8XPM - chains W and w5 of the 68 polymer chains in the assembly; structure by electron microscopy, 3.90 A resolution.

== Chain W (and w5) ==
Name: Head completion protein
Source organism: Escherichia phage Lambda
Notes: chain w5 of this document is another copy of the same molecule, construct and numbering; everything in this record applies to it too
Reference sequence: P68660 (HCP_LAMBD); numbering as in UniProt (aligned over 1-68)
Chain sequence (68 residues; each row starts with the number of its first residue):
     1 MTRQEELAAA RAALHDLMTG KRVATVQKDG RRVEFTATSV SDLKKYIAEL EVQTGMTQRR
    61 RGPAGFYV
Not modelled in the structure: 1

== Interface between chain W and chain w5 ==
Pairs across the interface (32):
  E6(W) - H15(w5)  salt bridge
  R22(W) - M18(w5)
  R22(W) - T19(w5)  hydrogen bond (side chain-backbone)
  R22(W) - G20(w5)
  G30(W) - Q27(w5)
  G30(W) - K28(w5)
  G30(W) - D29(w5)  hydrogen bond (backbone-backbone)
  R31(W) - Q27(w5)
  R31(W) - K28(w5)
  R32(W) - V26(w5)
  R32(W) - Q27(w5)  hydrogen bond (backbone-backbone)
  R32(W) - R32(w5)
  V33(W) - T25(w5)
  V33(W) - V26(w5)  hydrophobic
  E34(W) - V23(w5)
  E34(W) - A24(w5)  hydrogen bond (backbone-backbone)
  E34(W) - T25(w5)  hydrogen bond (backbone-backbone)
  F35(W) - G20(w5)
  F35(W) - K21(w5)
  F35(W) - R22(w5)
  F35(W) - V23(w5)  hydrophobic
  F35(W) - A24(w5)
  T36(W) - L17(w5)
  T36(W) - R22(w5)  hydrogen bond (backbone-backbone)
  T36(W) - A24(w5)
  T36(W) - A37(w5)
  T38(W) - M18(w5)
  D42(W) - V40(w5)
  L43(W) - M18(w5)  hydrophobic
  Y46(W) - L14(w5)  hydrophobic
  Y46(W) - H15(w5)
  Y46(W) - M18(w5)  hydrophobic
Also at the interface, not in a pair above, chain W (15 interface residues in all): A10, A13

== Summary ==
Chain W and chain w5 form an interface of 15 and 18 residues respectively; the contacts include 6 hydrogen
bonds and 1 salt bridge. Polar contacts include E6(W)-H15(w5), R22(W)-T19(w5) and G30(W)-D29(w5).
Both chains are Head completion protein (Escherichia phage Lambda). Entry 8XPM (Mature virion portal of phage
lambda with DNA) was determined by electron microscopy (same publication as 8XOT, 8XOU, 8XOW and 8XQB).
